Entry 8SGO (electron microscopy, 2.65 A resolution); this record covers chains L and K of the 9 polymer chains in the assembly.

Chain L:
Protein: Kappa Fab Light Chain
From: Mus musculus
Notes: antibody fragment or engineered binder
Sequence (213 residues; row label = number of the first residue in the row):
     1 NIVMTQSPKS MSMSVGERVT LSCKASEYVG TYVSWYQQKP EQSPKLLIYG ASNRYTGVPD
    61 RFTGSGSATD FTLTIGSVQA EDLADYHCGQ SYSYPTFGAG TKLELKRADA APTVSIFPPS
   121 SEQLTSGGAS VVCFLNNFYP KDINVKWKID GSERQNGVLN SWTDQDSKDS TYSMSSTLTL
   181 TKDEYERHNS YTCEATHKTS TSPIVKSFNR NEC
Not modelled in the structure: 107-213
Disulfide bonds: Cys23-Cys88

Chain K:
Protein: IgG2b Fab Heavy Chain
From: Mus musculus
Notes: antibody fragment or engineered binder
Sequence (454 residues; each row starts with the number of its first residue):
     1 EVQLQQSGAE LVKPGASVKL SCTASGFNIK DTYMYWVKQR PEQGLEWIGR IDPANGDTKY
    61 DPKFQGKATI TTDTFSNTAY LQLSSLTSED TAVYYCARKG LRWAMDYWGQ GTSVTVSTAK
   121 TTPPSVYPLA PGCGDTTGSS VTLGCLVKGY FPESVTVTWN SGSLSSSVHT FPALLQSGLY
   181 TMSSSVTVPS STWPSQTVTC SVAHPASSTT VDKKLEPSGP ISTINPCPPC KECHKCPAPN
   241 LEGGPSVFIF PPNIKDVLMI SLTPKVTCVV VDVSEDDPDV QISWFVNNVE VHTAQTQTHR
   301 EDYNSTIRVV STLPIQHQDW MSGKEFKCKV NNKDLPSPIE RTISKIKGLV RAPQVYILPP
   361 PAEQLSRKDV SLTCLVVGFN PGDISVEWTS NGHTEENYKD TAPVLDSDGS YFIYSKLNMK
   421 TSKWEKTDSF SCNVRHEGLK NYYLKKTISR SPGK
Not modelled in the structure: 1, 119-454
Disulfide bonds: Cys22-Cys96

Interface between chain L and chain K:
Pairs across the interface (31):
  Thr31(L) with Arg102(K), hydrogen bond
  Tyr32(L) with Arg102(K)
  Ser34(L) with Ala104(K)
  Tyr36(L) with Ala104(K); Met105(K), hydrogen bond (side chain-backbone)
  Gln38(L) with Gln39(K), hydrogen bond; Tyr95(K)
  Gln42(L) with Tyr95(K), hydrogen bond (backbone-side chain)
  Ser43(L) with Tyr95(K); Gly109(K), hydrogen bond (side chain-backbone)
  Pro44(L) with Leu45(K), hydrophobic; Trp108(K)
  Leu46(L) with Ala104(K), hydrophobic; Met105(K); Asp106(K)
  Tyr49(L) with Arg102(K); Ala104(K), hydrophobic
  Asn53(L) with Arg102(K)
  Tyr55(L) with Leu101(K), hydrophobic; Asp106(K); Tyr107(K)
  Ser91(L) with Trp103(K), hydrogen bond (side chain-backbone)
  Tyr94(L) with Trp47(K), hydrophobic; Lys59(K)
  Pro95(L) with Tyr35(K), hydrophobic; Trp47(K); Met105(K), hydrophobic
  Phe97(L) with Leu45(K), hydrophobic; Met105(K), hydrophobic
  Gly98(L) with Gly44(K)
  Ala99(L) with Gly44(K)
Also at the interface, not in a pair above, chain L (21 interface residues in all): Gly50, His87, Lys102
Also at the interface, not in a pair above, chain K (20 interface residues in all): Val37, Glu42, Gln43, Arg50

In short:
21 residues of chain L face 20 of chain K across their interface, with 6 hydrogen bonds. Among the polar pairs
are Thr31(L)-Arg102(K), Tyr36(L)-Met105(K) and Gln38(L)-Gln39(K).
Chain L is Kappa Fab Light Chain and chain K is IgG2b Fab Heavy Chain, both from Mus musculus; the structure,
Human GABAA receptor alpha1-beta2-gamma2 subtype in complex with GABA plus pregnenolone sulfate, was
determined by electron microscopy together with 8SI9 and 8SID from the same study.
